5LXT - chains D and E of the 6 polymer chains in the assembly; structure by X-ray diffraction, 1.90 A resolution.

# Chain D
Name: Tubulin beta-2B chain
Source organism: Bos taurus
UniProtKB: Q6B856 (TBB2B_BOVIN); the author numbering skips numbers that UniProt does not, so the offset changes along the chain: 1-42 = UniProt 1-42; 45-360 = UniProt 43-358; 369-455 = UniProt 359-445
Sequence (445 residues; numbered 1 to 455; 10 numbers in that range are skipped by the numbering (no residue carries them; nothing is unmodelled there); the number before each row is that of its first residue):
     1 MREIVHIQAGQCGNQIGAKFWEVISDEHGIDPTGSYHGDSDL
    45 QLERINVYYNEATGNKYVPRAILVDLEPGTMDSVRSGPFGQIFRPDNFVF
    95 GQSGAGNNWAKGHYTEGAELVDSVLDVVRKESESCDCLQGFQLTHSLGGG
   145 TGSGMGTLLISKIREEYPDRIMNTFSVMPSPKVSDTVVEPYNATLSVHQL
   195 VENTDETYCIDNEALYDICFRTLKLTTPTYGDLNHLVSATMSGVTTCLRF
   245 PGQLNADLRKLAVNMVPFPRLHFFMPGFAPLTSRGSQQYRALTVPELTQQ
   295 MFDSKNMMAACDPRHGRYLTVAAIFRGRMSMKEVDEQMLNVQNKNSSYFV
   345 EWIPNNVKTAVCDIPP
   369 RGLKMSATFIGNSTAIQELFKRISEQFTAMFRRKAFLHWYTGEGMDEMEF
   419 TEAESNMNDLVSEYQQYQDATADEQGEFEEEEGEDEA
Disordered / not traced: 281-285, 442-455
Ion coordination: Mg2+: Gln-11 (together with GDP)
Residues lining bound ligands:
  - (+)-Discodermolide (7AK): Cys-213, Leu-217, Leu-219, Asp-226, His-229, Leu-230, Ala-233, Phe-272, Pro-274, Leu-275, Thr-276, Ser-277, Arg-278, Arg-369, Gly-370, Leu-371
  - GDP (guanosine-5'-diphosphate): Gly-10, Gln-11, Cys-12, Gln-15, Ile-16, Asp-69, Ala-99, Asn-101, Ser-140, Gly-142, Gly-143, Gly-144, Thr-145, Gly-146, Val-171, Pro-173, Val-177, Ser-178, Glu-183, Asn-206, Leu-209, Tyr-224, Leu-227, Asn-228
Reported in the primary citation:
  - binding site for (+)-Discodermolide: Cys-213, Leu-217, Leu-219, Asp-226, His-229, Leu-230, Ser-232, Ala-233, Phe-272, Pro-274, Leu-275, Thr-276, Arg-278, Pro-360, Arg-369, Leu-371

# Chain E
Name: Stathmin-4
Source organism: Rattus norvegicus
UniProtKB: P63043 (STMN4_RAT), isoform P63043-3; residues 5-145 here correspond to UniProt positions 76-216 (UniProt number = residue number + 71)
Sequence (143 residues; each row starts with the number of its first residue):
     3 MADMEVIELNKCTSGQSFEVILKPPSFDGVPEFNASLPRRRDPSLEEIQK
    53 KLEAAEERRKYQEAELLKHLAEKREHEREVIQKAIEENNNFIKMAKEKLA
   103 QKMESNKENREAHLAAMLERLQEKDKHAEEVRKNKELKEEASR
Disordered / not traced: 3-5, 29-43, 144-145
Construct notes: initiating methionine (3); expression tag (4)

# Interface between chain D and chain E
Contacting residue pairs (25; chain D residue first):
  Tyr-108(D) with His-129(E), hydrogen bond; Ala-130(E), hydrophobic; Val-133(E), hydrophobic; Arg-134(E), hydrogen bond (backbone-side chain)
  Thr-109(D) with Lys-137(E)
  Ala-112(D) with Arg-134(E)
  Ser-155(D) with Leu-123(E); Lys-126(E)
  Lys-156(D) with Asp-127(E), salt bridge
  Arg-158(D) with Leu-123(E)
  Glu-159(D) with Leu-120(E); Leu-123(E); Asp-127(E)
  Pro-162(D) with Met-119(E)
  Gln-193(D) with Lys-126(E), hydrogen bond
  Asn-197(D) with Lys-126(E)
  Thr-409(D) with Lys-140(E), hydrogen bond (backbone-side chain)
  Gly-410(D) with Lys-137(E)
  Glu-411(D) with Val-133(E); Lys-137(E), salt bridge
  Gly-412(D) with Val-133(E); Asn-136(E); Lys-137(E)
  Met-413(D) with Val-133(E)
  Glu-417(D) with His-129(E), salt bridge
Also at the interface, not in a pair above, chain D (17 interface residues in all): Asp-163
Also at the interface, not in a pair above, chain E (15 interface residues in all): Arg-112, Leu-116, Gln-124

# Overview
The interface between chain D and chain E involves 17 residues on one side and 15 on the other; the contacts
include 4 hydrogen bonds and 3 salt bridges. Polar contacts include Lys-156(D)/Asp-127(E),
Glu-411(D)/Lys-137(E) and Glu-417(D)/His-129(E). Chain D binds GDP and (+)-Discodermolide. From the paper: a
binding site for (+)-Discodermolide at Cys-213(D), Leu-217(D) and Leu-219(D) among others.
Here chain D is Tubulin beta-2B chain (Bos taurus) and chain E is Stathmin-4 (Rattus norvegicus). Entry 5LXT
(Tubulin-Discodermolide complex) was determined by X-ray diffraction (same publication as 5LXS).
